PDB entry 6FJM | X-ray diffraction, 2.10 A resolution | chains B and E of the 6 polymer chains in the assembly

# Chain B
Molecule: Tubulin beta-2B chain
Organism: Bos taurus
UniProt: Q6B856 (TBB2B_BOVIN); the author numbering skips numbers that UniProt does not, so the offset changes along the chain: 1-42 = UniProt 1-42; 45-360 = UniProt 43-358; 369-455 = UniProt 359-445
Sequence (445 residues; each row starts with the number of its first residue; note: 10 numbers in that range are skipped by the numbering (no residue carries them; nothing is unmodelled there)):
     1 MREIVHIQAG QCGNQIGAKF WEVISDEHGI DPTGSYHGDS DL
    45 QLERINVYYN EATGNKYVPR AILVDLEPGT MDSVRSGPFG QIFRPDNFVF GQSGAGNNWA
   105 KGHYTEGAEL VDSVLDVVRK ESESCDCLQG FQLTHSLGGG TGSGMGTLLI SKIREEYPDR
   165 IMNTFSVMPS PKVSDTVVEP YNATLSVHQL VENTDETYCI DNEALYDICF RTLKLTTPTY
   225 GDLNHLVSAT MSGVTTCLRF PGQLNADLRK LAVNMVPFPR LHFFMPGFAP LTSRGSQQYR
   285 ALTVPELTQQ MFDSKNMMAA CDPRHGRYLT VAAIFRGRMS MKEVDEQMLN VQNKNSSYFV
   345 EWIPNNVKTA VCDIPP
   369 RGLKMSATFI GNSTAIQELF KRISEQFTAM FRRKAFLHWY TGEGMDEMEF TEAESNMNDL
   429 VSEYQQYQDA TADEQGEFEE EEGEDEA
Disordered / not traced: 1, 278-281, 441-455
Metal / ion sites: Mg2+: Gln11 (together with GDP); Ca2+ near Glu113 (its only coordinating residue here)
Small-molecule neighbours: GDP (guanosine-5'-diphosphate): Gly10, Gln11, Cys12, Gln15, Ile16, Asp69, Asn101, Ser140, Gly142, Gly143, Gly144, Thr145, Gly146, Ser147, Val171, Pro173, Val177, Asp179, Glu183, Asn206, Leu209, Tyr224, Leu227, Asn228
UniProt features mapped onto this chain:
  - motif: Met1 to Ile4 (MREI motif)
  - binding site (GTP): Gln11, Glu71, Ser140, Gly144, Thr145, Gly146, Asn206, Asn228
  - binding site (Mg(2+)): Glu71
  - modified residue: Ser40 (Phosphoserine), Thr57 (Phosphothreonine), Lys60 (N6-acetyllysine), Ser174 (Phosphoserine), Thr287 (Phosphothreonine), Thr292 (Phosphothreonine), Arg320 (Omega-N-methylarginine), Glu448 (5-glutamyl polyglutamate)
  - cross-link (Glycyl lysine isopeptide (Lys-Gly)): Lys60 (interchain with G-Cter in ubiquitin), Lys326 (interchain with G-Cter in ubiquitin)
What the authors report for this chain:
  - binding site for Disorazole Z: Asn101, Asn102, Phe404, Trp407, Tyr408

# Chain E
Molecule: Stathmin-4
Organism: Rattus norvegicus
UniProt: P63043 (STMN4_RAT), isoform P63043-3; residues 5-145 here correspond to UniProt positions 76-216 (UniProt number = residue number + 71)
Sequence (143 residues; each row starts with the number of its first residue):
     3 MADMEVIELN KCTSGQSFEV ILKPPSFDGV PEFNASLPRR RDPSLEEIQK KLEAAEERRK
    63 YQEAELLKHL AEKREHEREV IQKAIEENNN FIKMAKEKLA QKMESNKENR EAHLAAMLER
   123 LQEKDKHAEE VRKNKELKEE ASR
Disordered / not traced: 3-5, 29-43, 144-145
Differences from the reference sequence: initiating methionine (3); expression tag (4)
UniProt features mapped onto this chain:
  - modified residue: Ser19 (Phosphoserine)

# Interface between chain B and chain E
Contacting residue pairs (24; chain B residue first):
  Tyr108(B) - His78(E)  hydrogen bond
  Tyr108(B) - Glu79(E)
  Tyr108(B) - Val82(E)  hydrophobic
  Tyr108(B) - Ile83(E)
  Leu152(B) - Glu79(E)
  Ser155(B) - Leu72(E)
  Ser155(B) - Arg76(E)  hydrogen bond
  Lys156(B) - Arg76(E)
  Lys156(B) - Glu79(E)  salt bridge
  Arg158(B) - Leu68(E)
  Glu159(B) - Leu69(E)
  Glu159(B) - Leu72(E)
  Glu159(B) - Arg76(E)  salt bridge
  Pro162(B) - Glu65(E)
  Glu196(B) - His71(E)
  Thr409(B) - Glu89(E)
  Glu411(B) - Val82(E)
  Glu411(B) - Ala86(E)
  Gly412(B) - Val82(E)
  Gly412(B) - Lys85(E)
  Gly412(B) - Ala86(E)
  Met413(B) - Val82(E)
  Asp414(B) - Lys85(E)  salt bridge
  Glu417(B) - His78(E)  salt bridge
Other interface residues (no listed pair), chain B (17 interface residues in all): His107, Thr109, Gly410
Other interface residues (no listed pair), chain E (14 interface residues in all): Lys75

# In short
Chain B and chain E form an interface of 17 and 14 residues respectively, with 2 hydrogen bonds and 4 salt
bridges. Among the polar pairs are Lys156(B)-Glu79(E), Glu159(B)-Arg76(E) and Asp414(B)-Lys85(E). Ligands of
chain B: GDP. The paper reports a binding site for Disorazole Z at Asn101(B), Asn102(B) and Phe404(B) among
others.
Here chain B is Tubulin beta-2B chain (Bos taurus) and chain E is Stathmin-4 (Rattus norvegicus). Entry 6FJM
(tubulin-Disorazole Z complex) was determined by X-ray diffraction, deposited together with 6FII and 6FJF.
